Entry 7OXG (X-ray diffraction, 2.00 A resolution); this record covers chains A and C.

== Chain A ==
Name: Peptidyl-prolyl cis-trans isomerase
Organism: Thermus thermophilus (strain ATCC 27634 / DSM 579 / HB8)
Notes: EC 5.2.1.8; engineered mutation(s): Deletion of IF domain
UniProt: Q5SLE7 (Q5SLE7_THET8); the construct has insertions or renumbered stretches relative to UniProt, so the offset changes along the chain: 1-64 = UniProt 1-64; 78-101 = UniProt 126-149
Chain sequence (110 residues; numbered 1 to 110; the number before each row is that of its first residue):
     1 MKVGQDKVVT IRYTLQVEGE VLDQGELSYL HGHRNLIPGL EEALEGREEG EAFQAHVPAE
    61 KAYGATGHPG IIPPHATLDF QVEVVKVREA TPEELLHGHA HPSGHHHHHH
Not modelled in the structure: 66-68, 103-110
Construct notes: linker (65-77); expression tag (102-110)

== Chain C ==
Name: 30S ribosomal protein S2
UniProt: P0A7V0 (RS2_ECOLI); residues 1-15 here correspond to UniProt positions 20-34 (UniProt number = residue number + 19)
Chain sequence (15 residues; numbered 1 to 15; the number before each row is that of its first residue):
     1 TRYWNAKALP FAFGA
Not modelled in the structure: 15
Construct notes: engineered mutation Ala6 (Pro25 in P0A7V0), Ala8 (Met27 in P0A7V0), Leu9 (Lys28 in P0A7V0), Ala12 (Ile31 in P0A7V0)
Reported in the primary citation:
  - mutagenesis - Y3A: unchanged catalytic activity on SlyDDeltaIF
  - mutagenesis - R2A, W4A, F13A: decreased catalytic activity on SlyDDeltaIF
  - mutagenesis - W4E, F13E: decreased catalytic activity
  - mutagenesis - W4K: increased catalytic activity
  - mutagenesis - F13K: unchanged catalytic activity
  - mutagenesis - R2A: unchanged catalytic activity with Peptidyl-prolyl cis-trans isomerase (chain A)
  - mutagenesis - W4A, F13A: decreased catalytic activity with Peptidyl-prolyl cis-trans isomerase (chain A)
  - mutagenesis - W4E, F13E: decreased binding to Peptidyl-prolyl cis-trans isomerase (chain A)
  - mutagenesis - W4K, F13K: unchanged binding to Peptidyl-prolyl cis-trans isomerase (chain A)

== How chain A and chain C interact ==
Residue-residue contacts (22):
  Tyr13(A) with Pro10(C)
  Leu15(A) with Leu9(C), hydrophobic
  Leu22(A) with Thr1(C), hydrogen bond (backbone-backbone)
  Asp23(A) with Thr1(C), hydrogen bond (side chain-backbone); Arg2(C)
  Leu27(A) with Pro10(C), hydrophobic; Phe11(C), hydrophobic
  Ser28(A) with Phe11(C)
  Arg34(A) with Ala12(C)
  Asn35(A) with Phe11(C); Ala12(C), hydrogen bond (backbone-backbone)
  Leu36(A) with Pro10(C); Phe11(C), hydrophobic; Ala12(C)
  Ile37(A) with Pro10(C), hydrogen bond (backbone-backbone); Phe11(C); Ala12(C)
  Leu40(A) with Pro10(C), hydrophobic
  Tyr63(A) with Phe13(C), hydrophobic
  Pro69(A) with Asn5(C)
  Leu78(A) with Leu9(C), hydrophobic
  Phe80(A) with Pro10(C), hydrophobic
Also at the interface, not in a pair above, chain A (17 interface residues in all): Tyr29, Gly64
Also at the interface, not in a pair above, chain C (9 interface residues in all): Ala6

== In short ==
The interface between chain A and chain C involves 17 residues on one side and 9 on the other; the contacts
include 4 hydrogen bonds. Among the polar pairs are Asp23(A)-Thr1(C), Leu22(A)-Thr1(C) and Asn35(A)-Ala12(C).
From the paper: R2A, W4A and F13A of chain C reduce catalytic activity on SlyDDeltaIF; W4E and F13E of chain C
reduce catalytic activity; 8 substitutions were tested in all.
Here chain A is Peptidyl-prolyl cis-trans isomerase (Thermus thermophilus (strain ATCC 27634 / DSM 579 / HB8))
and chain C is 30S ribosomal protein S2. Entry 7OXG (ttSlyD FKBP domain with M8A pseudo-wild-type S2 peptide)
was determined by X-ray diffraction (same publication as 7OXH, 7OXI, 7OXJ and 7OXK).
